6S2S - chain A; structure by X-ray diffraction, 0.86 A resolution.

[Chain A]
Protein: Myelin P2 protein
Organism: Homo sapiens
UniProtKB: P02689 (MYP2_HUMAN); residues 0-131 here correspond to UniProt positions 1-132 (UniProt number = residue number + 1)
Chain sequence (133 residues; row label = number of the first residue in the row; numbers below 1 keep their minus sign (Gly-1 is residue -1)):
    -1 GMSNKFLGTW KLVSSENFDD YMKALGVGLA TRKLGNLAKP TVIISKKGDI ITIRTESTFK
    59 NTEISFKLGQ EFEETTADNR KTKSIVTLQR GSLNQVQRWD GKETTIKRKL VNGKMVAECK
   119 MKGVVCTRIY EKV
Construct notes: expression tag (-1)
Residues lining bound ligands: palmitic acid / vaccenic acid: Phe16, Tyr19, Met20, Leu23, Val25, Thr29, Gly33, Ala36, Pro38, Thr53, Ser55, Phe57, Lys58, Thr60, Ala75, Asp76, Arg78, Ile104, Arg106, Ala115, Cys117, Arg126, Tyr128
From the paper describing this entry:
  - contacts within the chain: Phe16-Arg126, Arg52-Glu54 (salt bridge), Arg52-Glu61 (salt bridge), Asp76-Arg78 (salt bridge), Arg78-Trp97
  - binding site for palmitic acid: Arg106, Arg126

[In short]
Chain A binds palmitic acid / vaccenic acid. From the paper: a binding site for palmitic acid at Arg106 and
Arg126; contacts within the chain involving Phe16, Arg126 and Arg52 among others.
Chain A is Myelin P2 protein (Homo sapiens); the structure, Hydrogenated human myelin protein P2 at 0.86-A
resolution, was determined by X-ray diffraction (same publication as 6S2M).
